PDB entry 7F3Z | X-ray diffraction, 2.60 A resolution | chains A and B

Chain A (and B):
Name: Bifunctional dihydrofolate reductase-thymidylate synthase
Source organism: Plasmodium falciparum
Notes: chain B of this document is another copy of the same molecule, construct and numbering; everything in this record applies to it too
UniProt: C3S7P8 (C3S7P8_PLAFA); residue numbers follow UniProt; this construct covers 1-608
Sequence (608 residues; each row starts with the number of its first residue):
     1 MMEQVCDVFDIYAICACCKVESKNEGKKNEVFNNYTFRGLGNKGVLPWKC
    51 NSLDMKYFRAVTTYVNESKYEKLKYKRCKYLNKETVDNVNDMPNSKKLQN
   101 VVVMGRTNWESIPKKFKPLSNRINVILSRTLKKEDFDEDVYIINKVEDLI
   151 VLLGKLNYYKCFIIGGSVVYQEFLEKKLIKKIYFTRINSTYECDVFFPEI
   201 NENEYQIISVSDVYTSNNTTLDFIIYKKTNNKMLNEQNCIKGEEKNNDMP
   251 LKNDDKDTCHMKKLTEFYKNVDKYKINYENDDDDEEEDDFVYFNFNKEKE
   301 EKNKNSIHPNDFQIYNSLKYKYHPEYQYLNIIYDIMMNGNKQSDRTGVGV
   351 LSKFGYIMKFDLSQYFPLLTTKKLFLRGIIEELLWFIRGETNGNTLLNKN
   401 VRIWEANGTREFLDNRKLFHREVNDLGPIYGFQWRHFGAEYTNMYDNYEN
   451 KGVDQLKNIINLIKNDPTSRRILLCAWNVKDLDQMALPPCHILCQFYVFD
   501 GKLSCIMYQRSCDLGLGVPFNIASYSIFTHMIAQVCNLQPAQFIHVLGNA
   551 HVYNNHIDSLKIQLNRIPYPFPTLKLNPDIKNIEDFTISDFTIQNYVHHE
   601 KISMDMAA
Disordered / not traced: 87-95, 232-282 (chain B: 86-94, 232-282)
Ligand contacts:
  - NADPH (NDP; NADPH dihydro-nicotinamide-adenine-dinucleotide phosphate): Cys15, Ala16, Leu40, Gly41, Asn42, Gly44, Val45, Leu46, Trp48, Gly105, Arg106, Thr107, Asn108, Ser111, Leu127, Ser128, Arg129, Thr130, Leu131, Asn144, Lys145, Val146, Ile164, Gly165, Gly166, Ser167, Val168, Val169, Tyr170, Glu172, Val195
  - trimethoprim (TOP): Ile14, Cys15, Ala16, Leu46, Asp54, Met55, Phe58, Asn108, Ser111, Ile112, Pro113, Leu119, Ile164, Tyr170, Thr185
  - 2'-deoxyuridine 5'-monophosphate (UMP): Leu487, Cys490, His491, Gln509, Arg510, Ser511, Cys512, Asp513, Gly517, Val518, Asn521, His551, Tyr553

Chain A / chain B interface:
Pairs across the interface (172):
  Tyr12(A) - Glu285(B)
  Leu53(A) - Phe295(B)  hydrophobic
  Leu53(A) - Asn296(B)
  Lys56(A) - Phe295(B)  hydrogen bond (side chain-backbone)
  Lys56(A) - Asn296(B)  hydrogen bond
  Tyr57(A) - Tyr292(B)
  Tyr57(A) - Phe293(B)
  Tyr57(A) - Phe295(B)  hydrophobic
  Val61(A) - Tyr292(B)  hydrophobic
  Tyr64(A) - Asp288(B)
  Tyr64(A) - Val291(B)  hydrophobic
  Tyr64(A) - Tyr292(B)  hydrophobic
  Lys69(A) - Asp284(B)  hydrogen bond (side chain-backbone)
  Lys69(A) - Glu287(B)  salt bridge
  Lys69(A) - Asp288(B)  salt bridge
  Tyr159(A) - Asp288(B)  hydrogen bond
  Lys160(A) - Glu285(B)
  Lys160(A) - Asp288(B)  salt bridge
  Lys160(A) - Tyr292(B)
  Lys180(A) - Glu285(B)  salt bridge
  Lys181(A) - Glu285(B)  salt bridge
  Lys181(A) - Glu286(B)  salt bridge
  Lys181(A) - Asp289(B)  salt bridge
  Tyr183(A) - Asp289(B)  hydrogen bond
  Tyr183(A) - Tyr292(B)  hydrophobic
  Ile208(A) - Glu286(B)
  Ser209(A) - Phe293(B)
  Val210(A) - Phe293(B)
  Ser211(A) - Phe293(B)
  Tyr214(A) - Asn296(B)
  Phe223(A) - Phe293(B)
  Phe223(A) - Phe295(B)  hydrophobic
  Ile225(A) - Asp289(B)
  Ile225(A) - Phe293(B)  hydrophobic
  Lys227(A) - Glu286(B)  salt bridge
  Asp284(A) - Lys69(B)  hydrogen bond (backbone-side chain)
  Glu285(A) - Asp10(B)
  Glu285(A) - Tyr12(B)  hydrogen bond
  Glu285(A) - Leu73(B)
  Glu285(A) - Lys180(B)  salt bridge
  Glu285(A) - Lys181(B)
  Glu286(A) - Lys181(B)  salt bridge
  Glu286(A) - Ile208(B)
  Glu286(A) - Lys227(B)  salt bridge
  Glu286(A) - Lys319(B)
  Glu286(A) - Tyr320(B)  hydrogen bond (backbone-side chain)
  Asp288(A) - Tyr64(B)
  Asp288(A) - Lys69(B)  salt bridge
  Asp288(A) - Tyr159(B)  hydrogen bond
  Asp288(A) - Lys160(B)  salt bridge
  Asp289(A) - Lys181(B)  salt bridge
  Asp289(A) - Tyr183(B)  hydrogen bond
  Asp289(A) - Ile225(B)
  Asp289(A) - Tyr320(B)
  Phe290(A) - Tyr320(B)
  Phe290(A) - Tyr322(B)
  Val291(A) - Tyr64(B)  hydrophobic
  Tyr292(A) - Tyr57(B)
  Tyr292(A) - Val61(B)  hydrophobic
  Tyr292(A) - Lys160(B)
  Tyr292(A) - Phe162(B)
  Tyr292(A) - Tyr183(B)
  Phe293(A) - Tyr57(B)
  Phe293(A) - Ser209(B)
  Phe293(A) - Ser211(B)
  Phe293(A) - Phe223(B)
  Phe293(A) - Ile225(B)  hydrophobic
  Phe293(A) - Tyr320(B)  hydrophobic
  Phe293(A) - Tyr322(B)  hydrophobic
  Phe295(A) - Leu53(B)  hydrophobic
  Phe295(A) - Lys56(B)  hydrogen bond (backbone-side chain)
  Phe295(A) - Tyr57(B)
  Phe295(A) - Phe223(B)  hydrophobic
  Asn296(A) - Leu53(B)
  Asn296(A) - Lys56(B)  hydrogen bond
  Lys302(A) - Phe499(B)
  Lys319(A) - Glu286(B)
  Tyr320(A) - Glu286(B)  hydrogen bond (side chain-backbone)
  Tyr320(A) - Phe290(B)
  Tyr322(A) - Phe290(B)
  Asn340(A) - Tyr497(B)  hydrogen bond
  Asn340(A) - Phe499(B)
  Lys341(A) - Phe499(B)
  Gln342(A) - Thr468(B)
  Gln342(A) - Tyr497(B)
  Gln342(A) - Val498(B)  hydrogen bond (side chain-backbone)
  Ser343(A) - Thr468(B)
  Asp344(A) - Arg470(B)  salt bridge
  Arg345(A) - Asp466(B)  salt bridge
  Ser352(A) - Tyr497(B)  hydrogen bond
  Lys353(A) - Tyr497(B)
  Phe354(A) - Lys359(B)  hydrogen bond (backbone-side chain)
  Phe354(A) - Gln495(B)
  Phe354(A) - Tyr497(B)  hydrophobic
  Phe354(A) - Ser504(B)
  Phe354(A) - Ile506(B)  hydrophobic
  Phe354(A) - Ile544(B)
  Gly355(A) - Lys359(B)  hydrogen bond (backbone-side chain)
  Gly355(A) - Ile506(B)
  Ile357(A) - Gly355(B)
  Ile357(A) - Ile357(B)  hydrophobic
  Lys359(A) - Phe354(B)  hydrogen bond (side chain-backbone)
  Lys359(A) - Gly355(B)  hydrogen bond (side chain-backbone)
  Arg416(A) - Arg471(B)
  Phe437(A) - Asn478(B)
  Phe437(A) - Val479(B)
  Phe437(A) - Lys480(B)
  Gly438(A) - Lys480(B)
  Val453(A) - Val479(B)
  Gln455(A) - Val479(B)
  Thr468(A) - Asp344(B)
  Arg470(A) - Arg510(B)  hydrogen bond (backbone-side chain)
  Arg470(A) - Ser511(B)  hydrogen bond
  Arg470(A) - Asn549(B)
  Arg470(A) - His551(B)
  Arg470(A) - Tyr553(B)  hydrogen bond
  Arg471(A) - Arg345(B)
  Arg471(A) - Arg416(B)
  Arg471(A) - Leu487(B)
  Arg471(A) - Pro488(B)
  Arg471(A) - Arg510(B)
  Leu473(A) - Trp477(B)  hydrophobic
  Leu473(A) - Ile492(B)  hydrophobic
  Leu473(A) - Arg510(B)
  Cys475(A) - Trp477(B)
  Cys475(A) - Val479(B)  hydrophobic
  Trp477(A) - Arg471(B)
  Trp477(A) - Leu473(B)  hydrophobic
  Trp477(A) - Cys475(B)
  Asn478(A) - Phe437(B)
  Val479(A) - Phe437(B)  hydrophobic
  Val479(A) - Val453(B)  hydrophobic
  Val479(A) - Gln455(B)
  Lys480(A) - Phe437(B)
  Lys480(A) - Gly438(B)
  Pro488(A) - Arg471(B)
  Ile492(A) - Leu473(B)  hydrophobic
  Ile492(A) - Leu493(B)  hydrophobic
  Leu493(A) - Ile492(B)  hydrophobic
  Gln495(A) - Phe354(B)
  Gln495(A) - Tyr508(B)  hydrogen bond
  Gln495(A) - Arg510(B)  hydrogen bond (side chain-backbone)
  Tyr497(A) - Asn340(B)  hydrogen bond
  Tyr497(A) - Gln342(B)
  Tyr497(A) - Ser352(B)  hydrogen bond
  Tyr497(A) - Lys353(B)
  Tyr497(A) - Phe354(B)  hydrophobic
  Tyr497(A) - Asn549(B)
  Val498(A) - Gln342(B)  hydrogen bond (backbone-side chain)
  Phe499(A) - Lys302(B)
  Phe499(A) - Asn340(B)
  Phe499(A) - Lys341(B)
  Phe499(A) - Gln342(B)
  Ser504(A) - Phe354(B)
  Cys505(A) - Phe354(B)
  Ile506(A) - Phe354(B)  hydrophobic
  Ile506(A) - Gly355(B)
  Ile506(A) - Tyr508(B)
  Tyr508(A) - Gln495(B)  hydrogen bond
  Tyr508(A) - Ile506(B)
  Arg510(A) - Arg470(B)  hydrogen bond (side chain-backbone)
  Arg510(A) - Arg471(B)
  Arg510(A) - Leu473(B)
  Arg510(A) - Gln495(B)  hydrogen bond (backbone-side chain)
  Ser511(A) - Arg470(B)  hydrogen bond
  Ile544(A) - Phe354(B)  hydrophobic
  Val546(A) - Val546(B)  hydrophobic
  Gly548(A) - Ile506(B)
  Asn549(A) - Arg470(B)
  Asn549(A) - Tyr497(B)
  His551(A) - Arg470(B)  hydrogen bond
  Tyr553(A) - Arg470(B)  hydrogen bond
Other interface residues (no listed pair), chain A (87 interface residues in all): Ala60, Phe162, Glu287, Val350, Tyr356, Leu487, Phe496
Other interface residues (no listed pair), chain B (92 interface residues in all): Ala60, Lys76, Val210, Tyr214, Asn294, Val350, Tyr356, Phe496, Cys505, Leu547, Gly548

In short:
Chain A and chain B form an interface of 87 and 92 residues respectively; the contacts include 34 hydrogen
bonds and 16 salt bridges. Polar contacts include Lys69(A)-Glu287(B), Lys69(A)-Asp288(B) and
Lys160(A)-Asp288(B). Ligands of chain A: NADPH, 2'-deoxyuridine 5'-monophosphate and trimethoprim.
Both chains are Bifunctional dihydrofolate reductase-thymidylate synthase (Plasmodium falciparum). Entry 7F3Z
(Double mutant Plasmodium falciparum dihydrofolate reductase-thymidylate synthase (PfDHFR-TS-K1, C59R+S108N)
complexed with Trimethoprim (TOP), NADPH and dUMP) was determined by X-ray diffraction (same publication as
7F3Y).
